Entry 6H39 (X-ray diffraction, 2.50 A resolution); this record covers chains H and Z of the 28 polymer chains in the assembly.

== Chain H ==
Protein: Proteasome subunit beta type-2
From: Saccharomyces cerevisiae (strain ATCC 204508 / S288c)
Notes: EC 3.4.25.1
UniProtKB: P25043 (PSB2_YEAST); residues 1-232 here correspond to UniProt positions 30-261 (UniProt number = residue number + 29)
Amino-acid sequence (232 residues; row label = number of the first residue in the row):
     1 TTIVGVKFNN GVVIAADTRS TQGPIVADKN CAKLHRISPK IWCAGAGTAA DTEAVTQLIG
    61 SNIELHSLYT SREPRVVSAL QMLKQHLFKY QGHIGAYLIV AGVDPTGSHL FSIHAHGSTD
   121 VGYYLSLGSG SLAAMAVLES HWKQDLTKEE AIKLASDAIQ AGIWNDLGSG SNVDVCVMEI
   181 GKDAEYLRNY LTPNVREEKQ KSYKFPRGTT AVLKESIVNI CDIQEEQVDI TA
Unresolved in the structure: 223-232

== Chain Z ==
Protein: Proteasome subunit beta type-6
From: Saccharomyces cerevisiae (strain ATCC 204508 / S288c)
Notes: EC 3.4.25.1
UniProtKB: P23724 (PSB6_YEAST); residues 1-222 here correspond to UniProt positions 20-241 (UniProt number = residue number + 19)
Amino-acid sequence (222 residues; numbered 1 to 222; the number before each row is that of its first residue):
     1 QFNPYGDNGG TILGIAGEDF AVLAGDTRNI TDYSINSRYE PKVFDCGDNI VMSANGFAAD
    61 GDALVKRFKN SVKWYHFDHN DKKLSINSAA RNIQHLLYGK RFFPYYVHTI IAGLDEDGKG
   121 AVYSFDPVGS YEREQCRAGG AAASLIMPFL DNQVNFKNQY EPGTNGKVKK PLKYLSVEEV
   181 IKLVRDSFTS ATERHIQVGD GLEILIVTKD GVRKEFYELK RD
Ion coordination: Mg2+: Thr192, Val198
Small-molecule neighbours: FGY (N-(2,2-dimethylpropyl)-N~2~-[4-(hydroxycarbamoyl)benzene-1-carbonyl]-L-asparaginyl-N-benzyl-L-alaninamide): Pro104, Ser124, Phe125, Asp126, Pro127, Val128, Ser130, Tyr131, Glu132, Arg137

== Chain H / chain Z interface ==
Pairs across the interface (55):
  Arg19(H) with Ile196(Z); Asp222(Z), salt bridge
  Pro24(H) with Arg194(Z); His195(Z); Ile196(Z), hydrogen bond (backbone-backbone)
  Ile25(H) with Leu145(Z), hydrophobic; Arg194(Z); His195(Z)
  Val26(H) with Glu193(Z); Arg194(Z), hydrogen bond (backbone-side chain); Ile196(Z), hydrophobic
  Ala27(H) with Arg194(Z), hydrogen bond (backbone-side chain)
  Asp28(H) with Arg194(Z)
  Lys29(H) with Glu193(Z), salt bridge; Arg194(Z)
  Ile163(H) with Asp222(Z)
  Trp164(H) with Ile35(Z); Arg38(Z), hydrogen bond (backbone-side chain); Arg221(Z); Asp222(Z)
  Asn165(H) with Tyr33(Z); Arg38(Z)
  Asp166(H) with Tyr33(Z); Asp222(Z)
  Leu167(H) with Ile30(Z), hydrophobic; Asp32(Z); Tyr33(Z), hydrogen bond (backbone-backbone); Ile35(Z), hydrophobic; Ile196(Z)
  Gly168(H) with Tyr33(Z)
  Ser169(H) with Asp222(Z)
  Ser171(H) with Asp222(Z), hydrogen bond (backbone-side chain)
  Asn194(H) with Lys220(Z), hydrogen bond (backbone-side chain); Asp222(Z)
  Arg196(H) with Thr189(Z), hydrogen bond; Ser190(Z), hydrogen bond; Glu193(Z)
  Glu197(H) with Arg185(Z), salt bridge
  Lys199(H) with Asp186(Z)
  Gln200(H) with Arg185(Z), hydrogen bond; Asp186(Z), hydrogen bond (backbone-side chain)
  Lys201(H) with Glu179(Z); Asp186(Z), hydrogen bond (backbone-side chain)
  Tyr203(H) with Phe149(Z); Gln153(Z); Leu183(Z); Asp186(Z), hydrogen bond
  Phe205(H) with Asn152(Z); Gln153(Z); Gln159(Z)
  Arg207(H) with Pro162(Z)
  Thr209(H) with Gln159(Z); Tyr160(Z), hydrogen bond (backbone-backbone)
  Ala211(H) with Tyr160(Z), hydrophobic; Gly166(Z)
Other interface residues (no listed pair), chain H (33 interface residues in all): Thr21, Gly23, Ser129, Gly170, Val195, Pro206, Gly208
Other interface residues (no listed pair), chain Z (31 interface residues in all): Arg28, Ser34, Asn158, Lys182, Glu218

== Overview ==
Chain H and chain Z form an interface of 33 and 31 residues respectively, with 14 hydrogen bonds and 3 salt
bridges. Polar pairs include Arg19(H)-Asp222(Z), Lys29(H)-Glu193(Z) and Glu197(H)-Arg185(Z). Bound to chain Z:
compound FGY. The Mg2+ site is built by Thr192(Z) and Val198(Z).
Here chain H is Proteasome subunit beta type-2 and chain Z is Proteasome subunit beta type-6, both from
Saccharomyces cerevisiae (strain ATCC 204508 / S288c). Entry 6H39 (Yeast 20S proteasome in complex with the
peptidic non-covalent binding inhibitor RTS-V5) was determined by X-ray diffraction, deposited together with
6CW8.
